Entry 8ASV (electron microscopy, 4.35 A resolution (low resolution: residue-level contacts below are approximate; hydrogen-bond / salt-bridge calls are withheld)); this record covers chains A and E of the 10 polymer chains in the assembly.

== Chain A ==
Name: Elongator complex protein 1
Organism: Saccharomyces cerevisiae
Reference sequence: Q06706 (ELP1_YEAST); numbering as in UniProt (aligned over 1-1349)
Sequence (1349 residues; numbered 1 to 1349; the number before each row is that of its first residue):
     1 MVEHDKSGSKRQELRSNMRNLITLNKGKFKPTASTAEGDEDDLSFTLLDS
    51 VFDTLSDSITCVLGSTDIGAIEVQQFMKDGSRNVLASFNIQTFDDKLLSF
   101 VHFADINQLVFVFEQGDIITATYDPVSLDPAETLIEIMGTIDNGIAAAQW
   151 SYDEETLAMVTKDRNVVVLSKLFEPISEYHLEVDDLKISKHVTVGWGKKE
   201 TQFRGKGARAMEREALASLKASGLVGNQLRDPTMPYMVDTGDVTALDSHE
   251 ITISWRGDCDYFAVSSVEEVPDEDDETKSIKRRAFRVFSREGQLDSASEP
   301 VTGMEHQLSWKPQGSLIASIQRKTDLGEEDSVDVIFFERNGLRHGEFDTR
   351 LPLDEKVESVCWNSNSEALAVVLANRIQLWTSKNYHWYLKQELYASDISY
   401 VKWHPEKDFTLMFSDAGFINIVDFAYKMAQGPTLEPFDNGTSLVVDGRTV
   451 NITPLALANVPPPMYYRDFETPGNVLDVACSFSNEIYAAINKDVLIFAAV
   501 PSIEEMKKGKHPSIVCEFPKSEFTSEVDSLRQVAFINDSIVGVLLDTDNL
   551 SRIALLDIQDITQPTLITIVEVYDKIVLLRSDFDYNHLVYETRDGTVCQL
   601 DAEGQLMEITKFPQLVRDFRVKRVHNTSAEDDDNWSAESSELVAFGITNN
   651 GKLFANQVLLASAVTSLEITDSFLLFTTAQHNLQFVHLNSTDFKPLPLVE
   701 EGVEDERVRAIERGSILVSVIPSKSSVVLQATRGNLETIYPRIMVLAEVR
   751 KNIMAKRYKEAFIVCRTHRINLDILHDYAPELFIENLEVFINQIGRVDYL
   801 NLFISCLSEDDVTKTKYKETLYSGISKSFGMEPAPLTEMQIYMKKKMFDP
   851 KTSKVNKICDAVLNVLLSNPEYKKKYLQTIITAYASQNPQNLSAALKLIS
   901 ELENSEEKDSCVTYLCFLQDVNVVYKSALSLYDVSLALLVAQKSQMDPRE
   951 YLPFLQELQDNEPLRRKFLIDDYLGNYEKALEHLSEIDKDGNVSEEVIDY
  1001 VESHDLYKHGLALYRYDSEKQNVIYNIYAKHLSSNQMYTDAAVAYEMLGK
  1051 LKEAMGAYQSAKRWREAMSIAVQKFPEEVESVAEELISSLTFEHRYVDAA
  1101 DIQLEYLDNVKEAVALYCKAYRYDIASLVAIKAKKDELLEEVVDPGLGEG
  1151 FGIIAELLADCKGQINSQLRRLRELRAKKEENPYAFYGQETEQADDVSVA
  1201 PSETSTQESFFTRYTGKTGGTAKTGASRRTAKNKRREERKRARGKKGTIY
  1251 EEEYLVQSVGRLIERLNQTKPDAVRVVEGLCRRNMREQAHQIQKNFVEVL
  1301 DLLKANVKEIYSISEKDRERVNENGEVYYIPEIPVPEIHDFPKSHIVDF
Not modelled in the structure: 1-17, 1182-1241, 1313-1349
Swiss-Prot annotation at these positions:
  - region: Arg1228 to Lys1246 (Required for binding to tRNA)
  - modified residue (Phosphoserine): Ser529, Ser539, Ser551, Ser636, Ser828, Ser1198, Ser1202, Ser1205, Ser1209
  - mutagenesis: Ser529 (S529A: Does not affect elongator complex activity), Ser539 (S539A: Does not affect elongator complex activity), Ser551 (S551A: Does not affect elongator complex activity), Ser636 (S636A: Does not affect elongator complex activity), Ser828 (S828A: Does not affect elongator complex activity), Arg1063 (R1063A: Disrupts dimer formation and elongator complex formation but does not affect binding to tRNA; when associated with A-1282 and A-1286), Ser1198 (S1198A: Does not affect elongator complex activity. Loss of elongator complex activity, reduced levels of mcm5U and ncm5U on tRNA and reduced interaction with HRR25 but no effect on elongator complex ...), Ser1202 (S1202A: Does not affect elongator complex activity. Loss of elongator complex activity, reduced levels of mcm5U and ncm5U on tRNA and reduced interaction with HRR25 but no effect on elongator complex ...), Ser1205 (S1205A: Does not affect elongator complex activity), Ser1209 (S1209A: Loss of phosphorylation at this site. Loss of elongator complex activity. Almost complete loss of mcm5U and ncm5U on tRNA. Does not affect elongator complex assembly ...), Arg1228 to Lys1245 (Loss of elongator complex activity. Abolishes binding to tRNA. Does not disrupt elongator complex assembly but decreases association of ELP1 with ELP5 and KTI12 ...), Arg1228 to Arg1235 (Some loss of elongator complex activity), 3 further mutagenesis entries in UniProt
What the authors report for this chain:
  - mutagenesis - D1160A/Q1164A/R1171A, Y1254A/R1261A/R1265A: abolished catalytic activity

== Chain E ==
Name: Elongator complex protein 5
Organism: Saccharomyces cerevisiae
Reference sequence: P38874 (ELP5_YEAST); residue numbers follow UniProt; this construct covers 1-309
Sequence (309 residues; numbered 1 to 309; the number before each row is that of its first residue):
     1 MASSSHNPVILLKRILSLTESSPFILCLDSIAQTSYKLIQEFVHQSKSKG
    51 NEYPIVYISFETVNKPSYCTQFIDATQMDFVHLVKQIISYLPAATATQAK
   101 KHMVIIDSLNYISTEYITRFLSEIASPHCTMVATYHKDIKDENRTVIPDW
   151 NNNYPDKLTLLQFMATTIVDIDVVLTGTLDTEEVSELLNEFRIPRGLNND
   201 IFQLRLVNKRKSGRSLEYDFIVNSNTHEYELLSTTKQEEESSSNGLETPE
   251 MLQGLTTFNLGTSNKQKLAKDQVALPFLEAQSFGQGGAIVYEYEKDDDYD
   301 EEDPYEDPF
Not modelled in the structure: 1, 234-309
Swiss-Prot annotation at these positions:
  - modified residue (Phosphoserine): Ser3, Ser4

== How chain A and chain E interact ==
Pairs across the interface - 8 pairs, chain A then chain E:
  Ala1177(A) - Ser3(E)
  Lys1179(A) - Ser3(E)
  Lys1179(A) - Ser4(E)
  Glu1180(A) - Arg14(E)
  Gly1247(A) - Ser3(E)
  Gly1247(A) - His6(E)
  Thr1248(A) - Ser3(E)
  Tyr1250(A) - Ser3(E)

== Overview ==
Chain A and chain E form an interface of 6 and 4 residues respectively. Curated annotation (UniProt) lists 26
mutagenesis sites on chain A. The paper reports that D1160A/Q1164A/R1171A and Y1254A/R1261A/R1265A of chain A
abolish catalytic activity.
Here chain A is Elongator complex protein 1 and chain E is Elongator complex protein 5, both from
Saccharomyces cerevisiae. Entry 8ASV (Cryo-EM structure of yeast Elongator complex) was determined by electron
microscopy together with 8ASW, 8AT6 and 8AVG from the same study.
